Entry 3E9G (X-ray diffraction, 2.50 A resolution); this record covers chain A.

Chain A:
Protein: Chromatin modification-related protein EAF3
From: Saccharomyces cerevisiae
Notes: fragment: Eaf3
UniProt: Q12432 (EAF3_YEAST); residue numbers follow UniProt; this construct covers 1-124
Amino-acid sequence (130 residues; numbered 1 to 130; the number before each row is that of its first residue):
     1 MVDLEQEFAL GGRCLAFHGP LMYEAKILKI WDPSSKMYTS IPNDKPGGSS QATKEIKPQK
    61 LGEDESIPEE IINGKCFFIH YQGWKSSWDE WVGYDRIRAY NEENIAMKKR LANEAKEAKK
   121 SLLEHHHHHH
Not modelled in the structure: 1-6, 43-56, 128-130
Sequence notes: expression tag (125-130)
What the authors report for this chain:
  - mutagenesis - Y23A, W84A, W88A: decreased binding to H3K36me2 peptides
  - mutagenesis - Y81A: abolished binding to H3K36me2 peptides
  - mutagenesis - H18A: unchanged binding to H3K36me3 peptide

Overview:
From the paper: Y23A, W84A and W88A reduce binding to H3K36me2 peptides; Y81A abolishes binding to H3K36me2
peptides.
Chain A is Chromatin modification-related protein EAF3 (Saccharomyces cerevisiae); the structure, Crystal
structure long-form (residue1-124) of Eaf3 chromo domain, was determined by X-ray diffraction together with
3E9F from the same study.
